8EP0 - chains A and G of the 8 polymer chains in the assembly; structure by electron microscopy, 4.90 A resolution (low resolution: residue-level contacts below are approximate; hydrogen-bond / salt-bridge calls are withheld).

== Chain A ==
Molecule: Potassium voltage-gated channel subfamily H member 1
Source organism: Rattus norvegicus
Reference sequence: Q63472 (KCNH1_RAT); numbering as in UniProt (aligned over 10-722)
Sequence (713 residues; numbered 10 to 722; the number before each row is that of its first residue):
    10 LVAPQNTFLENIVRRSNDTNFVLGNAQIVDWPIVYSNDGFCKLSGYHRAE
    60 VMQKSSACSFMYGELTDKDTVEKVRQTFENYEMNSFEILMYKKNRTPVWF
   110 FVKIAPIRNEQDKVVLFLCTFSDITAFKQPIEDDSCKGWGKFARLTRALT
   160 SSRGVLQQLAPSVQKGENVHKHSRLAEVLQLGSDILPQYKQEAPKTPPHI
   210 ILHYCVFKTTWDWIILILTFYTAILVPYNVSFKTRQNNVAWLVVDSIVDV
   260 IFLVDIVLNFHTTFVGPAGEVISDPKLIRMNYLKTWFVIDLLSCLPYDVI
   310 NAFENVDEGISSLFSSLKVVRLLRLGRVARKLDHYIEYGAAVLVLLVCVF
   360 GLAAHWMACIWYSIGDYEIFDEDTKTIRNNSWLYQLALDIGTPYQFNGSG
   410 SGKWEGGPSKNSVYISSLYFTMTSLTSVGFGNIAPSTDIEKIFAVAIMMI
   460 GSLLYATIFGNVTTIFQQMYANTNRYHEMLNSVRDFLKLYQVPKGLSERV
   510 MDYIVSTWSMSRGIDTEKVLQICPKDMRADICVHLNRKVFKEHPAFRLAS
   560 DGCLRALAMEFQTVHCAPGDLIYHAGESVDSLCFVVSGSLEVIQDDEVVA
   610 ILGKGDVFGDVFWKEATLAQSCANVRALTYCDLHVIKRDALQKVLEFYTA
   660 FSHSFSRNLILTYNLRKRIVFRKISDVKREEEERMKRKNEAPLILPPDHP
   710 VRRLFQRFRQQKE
Not modelled in the structure: 407-411, 697-703
Swiss-Prot annotation at these positions:
  - region: Phe151 to Arg162 (Required for phosphatidylinositol bisphosphate binding), Tyr672 to Leu674 (Interaction with cyclic nucleotide-binding pocket)
  - motif: Ser436 to Asn441 (Selectivity filter)
  - glycosylation (N-linked (GlcNAc...) asparagine): Asn388, Asn406

== Chain G ==
Molecule: Calmodulin-1
Source organism: Homo sapiens
Reference sequence: P0DP23 (CALM1_HUMAN); residues 6-147 here correspond to UniProt positions 7-148 (UniProt number = residue number + 1)
Sequence (142 residues; row label = number of the first residue in the row):
     6 EEQIAEFKEAFSLFDKDGDGTITTKELGTVMRSLGQNPTEAELQDMINEV
    56 DADGNGTIDFPEFLTMMARKMKDTDSEEEIREAFRVFDKDGNGYISAAEL
   106 RHVMTNLGEKLTDEEVDEMIREADIDGDGQVNYEEFVQMMTA
Swiss-Prot annotation at these positions:
  - binding site (Ca(2+)): Asp20, Asp22, Asp24, Thr26, Glu31, Asp56, Asp58, Asn60, Thr62, Glu67, Asp93, Asp95, Asn97, Tyr99, Glu104, Asp129, Asp131, Asp133, Gln135, Glu140
  - modified residue: Lys21 (N6-acetyllysine), Thr44 (Phosphothreonine), Ser81 (Phosphoserine), Lys94 (N6-acetyllysine), Tyr99 (Phosphotyrosine), Ser101 (Phosphoserine), Thr110 (Phosphothreonine), Lys115 (N6,N6,N6-trimethyllysine), Tyr138 (Phosphotyrosine)
  - cross-link: Lys21 (Glycyl lysine isopeptide (Lys-Gly) (interchain with G-Cter in SUMO2))

== Interface between chain A and chain G ==
Pairs across the interface (9):
  Val679(A) - Glu119(G)
  Val679(A) - Asp122(G)
  Arg681(A) - Asp118(G)
  Glu689(A) - Ala103(G)
  Glu692(A) - Lys94(G)
  Glu692(A) - His107(G)
  Leu713(A) - Met144(G)
  Phe714(A) - Glu114(G)
  Phe714(A) - Leu116(G)
Interface residues without a listed pair, chain A (11 interface residues in all): Arg696, Leu704, Pro706, Pro709, Val710
Interface residues without a listed pair, chain G (15 interface residues in all): Glu84, Ala88, Phe92, Met109, Leu112, Met145

== Summary ==
11 residues of chain A face 15 of chain G across their interface. Curated annotation (UniProt) lists 20
Ca2+-binding residues on chain G.
Here chain A is Potassium voltage-gated channel subfamily H member 1 (Rattus norvegicus) and chain G is
Calmodulin-1 (Homo sapiens). Entry 8EP0 (Eag Kv channel with voltage sensor in the intermediate conformation)
was determined by electron microscopy together with 8EOW and 8EP1 from the same study.
